8IAU - chains C and D of the 4 polymer chains in the assembly; structure by X-ray diffraction, 2.00 A resolution.

Chain C (and D):
Protein: Pyruvate kinase
Organism: Streptococcus pneumoniae R6
Notes: chain D of this document is another copy of the same molecule, construct and numbering; everything in this record applies to it too
UniProt: Q8DQ84 (Q8DQ84_STRR6); residue numbers follow UniProt; this construct covers 1-501
Sequence (521 residues; numbered -19 to 501; the number before each row is that of its first residue; numbers below 1 keep their minus sign (Met-19 is residue -19)):
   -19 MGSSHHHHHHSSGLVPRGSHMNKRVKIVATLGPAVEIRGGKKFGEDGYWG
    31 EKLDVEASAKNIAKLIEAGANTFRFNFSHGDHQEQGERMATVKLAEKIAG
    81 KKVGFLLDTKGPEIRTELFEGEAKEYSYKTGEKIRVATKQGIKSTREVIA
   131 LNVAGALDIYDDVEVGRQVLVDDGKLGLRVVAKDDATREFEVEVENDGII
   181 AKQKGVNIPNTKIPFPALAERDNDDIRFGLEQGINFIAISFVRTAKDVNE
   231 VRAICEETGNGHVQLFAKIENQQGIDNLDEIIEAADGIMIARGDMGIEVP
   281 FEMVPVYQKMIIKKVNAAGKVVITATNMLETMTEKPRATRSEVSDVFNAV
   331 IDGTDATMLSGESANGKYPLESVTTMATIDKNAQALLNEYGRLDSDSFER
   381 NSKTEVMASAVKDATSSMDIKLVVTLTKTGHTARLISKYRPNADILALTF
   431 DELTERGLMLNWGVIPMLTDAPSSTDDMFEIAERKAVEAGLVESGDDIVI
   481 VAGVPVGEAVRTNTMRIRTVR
Disordered / not traced: -19 to 0
Construct notes: initiating methionine (-19); expression tag (-18 to 0)
Bound ions: K+: Asn56, Ser58, Asp88, Thr89; Mg2+: Glu250, Asp274 (together with oxalate ion)
Residues lining bound ligands:
  - 1,6-di-O-phosphono-beta-D-fructofuranose (FBP): Ser382, Lys383, Thr384, Leu406, Thr407, Lys408, Thr409, Gly410, His411, Thr412, Val490, Arg491, Thr492
  - oxalate ion (OXL): Arg54, Lys248, Glu250, Ala271, Arg272, Gly273, Asp274, Thr306, Met338
What the authors report for this chain:
  - catalytic residues: Arg54, Lys248 (proposed by the authors, not directly observed)
  - mutagenesis - A218V (300-fold), K408E/H411N: decreased catalytic activity
  - mutagenesis - T407A: decreased catalytic activity on in the absence of FBP
  - mutagenesis - T384A, H411A: decreased catalytic activity on 1,6-di-O-phosphono-beta-D-fructofuranose
  - mutagenesis - S382A/T384A: abolished catalytic activity on 1,6-di-O-phosphono-beta-D-fructofuranose
  - mutagenesis - S382A/T384A: abolished growth

How chain C and chain D interact:
Contacting residue pairs (39; chain C residue first):
  Arg380(C) - Ser397(D)
  Lys383(C) - Asp477(D)
  Lys383(C) - Thr499(D)
  Val386(C) - Met398(D)  hydrophobic
  Val386(C) - Ile497(D)  hydrophobic
  Met387(C) - Met495(D)  hydrophobic
  Ser389(C) - Asp393(D)  hydrogen bond
  Ser389(C) - Ser397(D)
  Ala390(C) - Asp393(D)  hydrogen bond (backbone-side chain)
  Ala390(C) - Met495(D)  hydrophobic
  Asp393(C) - Ser389(D)  hydrogen bond
  Asp393(C) - Ala390(D)  hydrogen bond (side chain-backbone)
  Asp393(C) - Asp393(D)
  Ser397(C) - Arg380(D)  hydrogen bond
  Ser397(C) - Val386(D)
  Ser397(C) - Ser389(D)  hydrogen bond
  Met398(C) - Val386(D)  hydrophobic
  Asp477(C) - Lys383(D)  salt bridge
  Val484(C) - Arg496(D)
  Asn493(C) - Met495(D)
  Asn493(C) - Arg496(D)
  Asn493(C) - Ile497(D)  hydrogen bond (backbone-backbone)
  Thr494(C) - Thr494(D)
  Thr494(C) - Met495(D)
  Thr494(C) - Arg496(D)  hydrogen bond
  Met495(C) - Met387(D)  hydrophobic
  Met495(C) - Ala390(D)  hydrophobic
  Met495(C) - Asn493(D)
  Met495(C) - Thr494(D)
  Met495(C) - Met495(D)  hydrogen bond (backbone-backbone)
  Arg496(C) - Val484(D)
  Arg496(C) - Asn493(D)
  Arg496(C) - Thr494(D)  hydrogen bond
  Ile497(C) - Val386(D)  hydrophobic
  Ile497(C) - Met387(D)  hydrophobic
  Ile497(C) - Asn493(D)  hydrogen bond (backbone-backbone)
  Arg498(C) - Glu488(D)  salt bridge
  Thr499(C) - Lys383(D)
  Arg501(C) - Glu488(D)  salt bridge
Also at the interface, not in a pair above, chain C (20 interface residues in all): Ala394
Also at the interface, not in a pair above, chain D (19 interface residues in all): Ala394

Overview:
20 residues of chain C face 19 of chain D across their interface, with 11 hydrogen bonds and 3 salt bridges.
Polar pairs include Asp477(C)-Lys383(D), Arg498(C)-Glu488(D) and Arg501(C)-Glu488(D). From the paper:
catalytic residues Arg54(C) and Lys248(C); A218V and K408E/H411N of chain C reduce catalytic activity; 6
substitutions were tested in all.
Chain C and chain D are both Pyruvate kinase (Streptococcus pneumoniae R6); the structure, Crystal structure
of Streptococcus pneumoniae pyruvate kinase in complex with oxalate and fructose 1,6-bisphosphate, was
determined by X-ray diffraction, deposited together with 8IAS, 8IAT, 8IAV, 8IAW and 8IAX.
